Entry 4XUJ (X-ray diffraction, 3.18 A resolution); this record covers chains A and J of the 10 polymer chains in the assembly.

# Chain A
Protein: Histone H3.2
From: Xenopus laevis
Reference sequence: P84233 (H32_XENLA); residues 1-135 here correspond to UniProt positions 2-136 (UniProt number = residue number + 1)
Sequence (135 residues; each row starts with the number of its first residue):
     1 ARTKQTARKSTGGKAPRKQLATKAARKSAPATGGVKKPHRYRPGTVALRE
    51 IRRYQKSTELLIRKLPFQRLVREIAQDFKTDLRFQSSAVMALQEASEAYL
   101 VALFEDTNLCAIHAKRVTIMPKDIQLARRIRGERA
Not modelled in the structure: 1-37, 135
Sequence notes: variant Ala102 (Gly103 in P84233)
Curated features (UniProtKB/Swiss-Prot):
  - modified residue: Arg2 (Asymmetric dimethylarginine), Thr3 (Phosphothreonine), Lys4 (Allysine), Gln5 (5-glutamyl dopamine), Thr6 (Phosphothreonine), Arg8 (Citrulline), Lys9 (N6,N6,N6-trimethyllysine), Ser10 (ADP-ribosylserine), Thr11 (Phosphothreonine), Lys14 (N6-(2-hydroxyisobutyryl)lysine), Arg17 (Asymmetric dimethylarginine), Lys18 (N6-(2-hydroxyisobutyryl)lysine), Lys23 (N6-(2-hydroxyisobutyryl)lysine), Arg26 (Citrulline), Lys27 (N6,N6,N6-trimethyllysine), Ser28 (ADP-ribosylserine), Lys36 (N6,N6,N6-trimethyllysine), Lys37 (N6-methyllysine), Tyr41 (Phosphotyrosine), Lys56 (N6,N6,N6-trimethyllysine) and 8 more in UniProt
  - lipidation: Cys110 (S-palmitoyl cysteine)

# Chain J
Molecule: 145-nt DNA strand
Sequence (145 nucleotides; numbered -72 to 72; the number before each row is that of its first residue; numbers below 1 keep their minus sign (DA-72 is residue -72)):
   -72 ATCAATATCCACCTGCAGATACTACCAAAAGTGTATTTGGAAACTGCTCC
   -22 ATCAAAAGGCATGTTCAGCTGATTCAGCTGAACATGCCTTTTGATGGAGC
    28 AGTTTCCAAATACACTTTTGGTAGTATCTGCAGGTGGATATTGAT

# Interface between chain A and chain J
Contacting residue pairs (27):
  His39(A) - DT-67(J)  sugar contact
  Arg40(A) - DA9(J)  hydrogen bond to the base
  Arg40(A) - DC10(J)  phosphate contact
  Tyr41(A) - DT-67(J)  sugar contact
  Tyr41(A) - DA-66(J)  sugar contact
  Tyr41(A) - DA9(J)  sugar contact
  Tyr41(A) - DC10(J)  hydrogen bond to the phosphate
  Arg42(A) - DA9(J)  phosphate contact
  Pro43(A) - DA8(J)  phosphate contact
  Pro43(A) - DA9(J)  phosphate contact
  Gly44(A) - DA8(J)  hydrogen bond to the phosphate
  Gly44(A) - DA9(J)  hydrogen bond to the phosphate
  Thr45(A) - DA9(J)  hydrogen bond to the phosphate
  Val46(A) - DA9(J)  hydrogen bond to the phosphate
  Val46(A) - DC10(J)  phosphate contact
  Ala47(A) - DA9(J)  hydrogen bond to the phosphate
  Arg49(A) - DA-66(J)  phosphate contact
  Arg49(A) - DT-65(J)  phosphate contact
  Arg63(A) - DT17(J)  hydrogen bond to the phosphate
  Arg63(A) - DT18(J)  salt bridge to the phosphate
  Lys64(A) - DT18(J)  hydrogen bond to the phosphate
  Leu65(A) - DT17(J)  phosphate contact
  Leu65(A) - DT18(J)  hydrogen bond to the phosphate
  Pro66(A) - DT17(J)  phosphate contact
  Arg69(A) - DT17(J)  salt bridge to the phosphate
  Arg83(A) - DA25(J)  phosphate contact
  Arg83(A) - DG26(J)  sugar contact
Interface residues without a listed pair, chain A (18 interface residues in all): Lys115, Thr118
Interface residues without a listed pair, chain J (15 interface residues in all): DA-68, DG-2, DA-1, DG7, DT16

# In short
18 residues of chain A face 15 of chain J across their interface; the contacts include 10 hydrogen bonds and 2
salt bridges. Polar pairs include Arg40(A)-DA9(J), Tyr41(A)-DC10(J) and Gly44(A)-DA8(J).
Here chain A is Histone H3.2 (Xenopus laevis) and chain J is a 145-nt DNA strand. Entry 4XUJ (Nucleosome core
particle containing adducts from treatment with a thiomorpholine-substituted
[(eta-6-p-cymene)Ru(3-hydroxy-2-pyridone)Cl] compound) was determined by X-ray diffraction.
